7P5B - chain A; structure by X-ray diffraction, 1.13 A resolution.

Chain A:
Molecule: Variant surface glycoprotein
Source organism: Trypanosoma brucei brucei
UniProtKB: B3GVK1 (B3GVK1_TRYBB); residue numbers follow UniProt; this construct covers 1-508
Amino-acid sequence (508 residues; row label = number of the first residue in the row):
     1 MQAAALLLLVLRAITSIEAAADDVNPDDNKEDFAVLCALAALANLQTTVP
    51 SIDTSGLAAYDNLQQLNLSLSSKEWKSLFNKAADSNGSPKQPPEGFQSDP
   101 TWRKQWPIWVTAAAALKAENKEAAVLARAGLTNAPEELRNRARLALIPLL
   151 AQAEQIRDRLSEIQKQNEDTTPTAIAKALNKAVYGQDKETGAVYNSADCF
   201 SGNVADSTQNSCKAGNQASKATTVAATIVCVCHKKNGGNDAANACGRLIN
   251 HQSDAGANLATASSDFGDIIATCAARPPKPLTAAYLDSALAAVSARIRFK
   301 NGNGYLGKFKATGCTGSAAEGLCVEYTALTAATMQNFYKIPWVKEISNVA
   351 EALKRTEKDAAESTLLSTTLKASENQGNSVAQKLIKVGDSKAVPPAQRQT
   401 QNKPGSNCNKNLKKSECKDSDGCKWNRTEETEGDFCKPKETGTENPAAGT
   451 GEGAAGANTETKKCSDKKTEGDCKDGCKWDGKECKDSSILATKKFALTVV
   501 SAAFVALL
Not modelled in the structure: 1-19, 80-88, 387-508
Disulfide bonds: C37-C273, C212-C230, C232-C245, C314-C323
Covalently attached groups: glycan linked to N67; alpha-D-glucopyranose (GLC) linked to S317
Sequence notes: engineered mutation A319 (Ser in B3GVK1), T369 (Trp in B3GVK1)
What the authors report for this chain:
  - post-translational modification sites: S317

Summary:
Alpha-D-glucopyranose is covalently linked to S317. From the paper: a modification site at S317.
Chain A is Variant surface glycoprotein (Trypanosoma brucei brucei); the structure, Variant Surface
Glycoprotein 3 (VSG3, MiTat1.3, VSG224) mutant (serine 319 to alanine), single O-linked glycosylated at ...,
was determined by X-ray diffraction (same publication as 7P56, 7P57, 7P59, 7P5A and 7P5D).
